PDB entry 6TBA | electron microscopy, 4.54 A resolution (low resolution: residue-level contacts below are approximate; hydrogen-bond / salt-bridge calls are withheld) | chains 4C and 4B of the 288 polymer chains in the assembly

# Chain 4C (and 4B)
Molecule: Uncharacterized protein
From: Rhodobacter capsulatus SB 1003
Notes: chain 4B of this document is another copy of the same molecule, construct and numbering; everything in this record applies to it too
UniProt: D5ATZ6 (D5ATZ6_RHOCB); residue numbers follow UniProt; this construct covers 1-135
Chain sequence (135 residues; numbered 1 to 135; the number before each row is that of its first residue):
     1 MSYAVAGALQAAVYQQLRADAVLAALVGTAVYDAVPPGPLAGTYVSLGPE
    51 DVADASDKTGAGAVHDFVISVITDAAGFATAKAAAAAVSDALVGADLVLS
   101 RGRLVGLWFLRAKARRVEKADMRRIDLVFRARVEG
Not modelled in the structure: 1

# Chain 4C / chain 4B interface
Residue-residue contacts (31):
  Ser2(4C) - Lys82(4B)
  Ser2(4C) - Ala85(4B)
  Ser2(4C) - Ser89(4B)
  Ser2(4C) - Ile125(4B)
  Ser2(4C) - Leu127(4B)
  Tyr3(4C) - Ala86(4B)
  Tyr3(4C) - Ser89(4B)
  Ala4(4C) - Ala86(4B)
  Ala4(4C) - Asp90(4B)
  Ala6(4C) - Lys82(4B)
  Gly7(4C) - Lys82(4B)
  Gln10(4C) - Lys82(4B)
  Asp33(4C) - Phe78(4B)
  Asp33(4C) - Arg116(4B)
  Ala34(4C) - Ala76(4B)
  Ala34(4C) - Gly77(4B)
  Ser46(4C) - Arg116(4B)
  Gly48(4C) - Phe78(4B)
  Pro49(4C) - Phe78(4B)
  Pro49(4C) - Ala114(4B)
  Glu50(4C) - Lys82(4B)
  Glu50(4C) - Lys113(4B)
  Glu50(4C) - Ala114(4B)
  Asp51(4C) - Ala112(4B)
  Asp51(4C) - Lys113(4B)
  Val52(4C) - Phe109(4B)
  Val52(4C) - Arg111(4B)
  Val52(4C) - Ala112(4B)
  Asp54(4C) - Phe109(4B)
  Asp54(4C) - Leu110(4B)
  Arg101(4C) - Asp90(4B)
Also at the interface, not in a pair above, chain 4B (19 interface residues in all): Ala79, Arg123

# Summary
Chain 4C and chain 4B form an interface of 16 and 19 residues respectively.
Both chains are Uncharacterized protein (Rhodobacter capsulatus SB 1003). Entry 6TBA (Virion of native gene
transfer agent (GTA) particle) was determined by electron microscopy, deposited together with 6TB9, 6TE8,
6TE9, 6TEB, 6TEH, 6TO8 and 3 further entries.
